3KDU - chains A and B; structure by X-ray diffraction, 2.07 A resolution.

[Chain A (and B)]
Name: Peroxisome proliferator-activated receptor alpha
Organism: Homo sapiens
Notes: fragment: Ligand-binding domain:; chain B of this document is another copy of the same molecule, construct and numbering; everything in this record applies to it too
Reference sequence: Q07869 (PPARA_HUMAN); residue numbers follow UniProt; this construct covers 196-468
Chain sequence (277 residues; numbered 192 to 468; the number before each row is that of its first residue):
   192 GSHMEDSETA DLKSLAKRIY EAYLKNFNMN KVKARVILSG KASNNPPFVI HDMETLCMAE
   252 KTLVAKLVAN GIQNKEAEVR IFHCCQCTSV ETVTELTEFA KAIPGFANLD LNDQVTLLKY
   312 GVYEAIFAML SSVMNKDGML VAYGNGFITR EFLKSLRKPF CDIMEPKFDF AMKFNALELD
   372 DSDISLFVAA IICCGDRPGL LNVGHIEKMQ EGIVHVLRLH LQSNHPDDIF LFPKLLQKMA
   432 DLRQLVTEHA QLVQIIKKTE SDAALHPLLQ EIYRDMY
Not modelled in the structure: 192-197, 257-262 (chain B: 192, 234, 256-258)
Sequence notes: expression tag (192-195)
Curated features (UniProtKB/Swiss-Prot):
  - binding site (indeglitazar): Ser280, Tyr314, Tyr464
  - site: Leu433 (Essential for heterodimerization with RXRA)
  - mutagenesis: Asp304 (D304A: Reduced heterodimerization with RXRA. Reduced DNA binding), Leu370 (L370R: Abolishes heterodimerization with RXRA. No DNA binding), Leu391 (L391R: Abolishes heterodimerization with RXRA. No DNA binding), Leu422 (L422R: No effect on heterodimerization with RXRA nor on DNA binding and transactivation activity), Ala431 (A431T: No effect on heterodimerization with RXRA nor on DNA binding), Leu433 (L433R: Abolishes heterodimerization with RXRA, DNA binding and transactivation activity)

[How chain A and chain B interact]
Residue-residue contacts (4; chain A residue first):
  Glu267(A) with Asn219(B)
  Arg348(A) with Asn219(B), hydrogen bond
  Lys449(A) with Asn236(B)
  Thr450(A) with Asn336(B)

[In short]
Chain A and chain B form an interface of 4 and 3 residues respectively, with 1 hydrogen bond. Its one
hydrogen-bonded contact is Arg348(A)-Asn219(B). From UniProt: 3 indeglitazar-binding residues and 6
mutagenesis sites on chain A.
Both chains are Peroxisome proliferator-activated receptor alpha (Homo sapiens). Entry 3KDU (Crystal structure
of peroxisome proliferator-activatedeceptor alpha (PPARalpha) complex with
N-3-((2-(4-Chlorophenyl)-5-methyl-1,3-oxazol-4-yl)methoxy)benzyl)-N-((4-methylphenoxy)carbonyl)glycine) was
determined by X-ray diffraction together with 3KDT from the same study.
